PDB entry 8DGQ | X-ray diffraction, 1.95 A resolution | chains A and U

Chain A:
Molecule: Ras GTPase-activating protein 1
Source organism: Homo sapiens
Reference sequence: P20936 (RASA1_HUMAN); residue numbers follow UniProt; this construct covers 174-444
Sequence (273 residues; each row starts with the number of its first residue):
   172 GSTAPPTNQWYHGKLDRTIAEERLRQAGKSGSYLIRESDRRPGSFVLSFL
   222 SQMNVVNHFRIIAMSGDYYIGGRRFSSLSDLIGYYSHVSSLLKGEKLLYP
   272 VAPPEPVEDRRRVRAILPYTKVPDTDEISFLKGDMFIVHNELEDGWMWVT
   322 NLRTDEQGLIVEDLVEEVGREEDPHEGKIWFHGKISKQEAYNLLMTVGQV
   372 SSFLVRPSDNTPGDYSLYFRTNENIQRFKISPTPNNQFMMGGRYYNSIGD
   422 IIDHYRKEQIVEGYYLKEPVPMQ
Disordered / not traced: 444
Construct notes: expression tag (172-173); conflict Ser236 (Cys in P20936), Ser261 (Cys in P20936), Ser372 (Cys in P20936), Ser402 (Cys in P20936)
Small-molecule neighbours:
  - malonate ion (MLI), molecule 1: Glu347, Phe352, His353, Gly354, Lys355, Ile356, Met443
  - malonate ion (MLI), molecule 2: Asn417, Ser418, Asp421
UniProt features mapped onto this chain:
  - natural variant: Arg398 (R398L: In basal cell carcinomas), Lys400 (K400E: In basal cell carcinomas), Ile401 (I401V: In basal cell carcinomas)

Chain U:
Molecule: Rho GTPase-activating protein 35
Reference sequence: Q9NRY4 (RHG35_HUMAN); numbering as in UniProt (aligned over 1083-1111)
Sequence (29 residues; each row starts with the number of its first residue):
  1083 DPSDYAEPMDAVVKPRNEEENIYSVPHDS
Disordered / not traced: 1083-1084, 1110-1111
Modified residues: Tyr1087 (O-phosphotyrosine; PTR); Tyr1105 (O-phosphotyrosine; PTR)

How chain A and chain U interact:
Pairs across the interface (54; chain A residue first):
  Arg188(A) with Asn1103(U); Ile1104(U), hydrogen bond (side chain-backbone); Tyr1105(U)
  Arg207(A) with Tyr1105(U)
  Ser209(A) with Tyr1105(U)
  Arg211(A) with Arg1098(U), hydrogen bond (side chain-backbone); Glu1100(U), salt bridge
  Val217(A) with Tyr1105(U)
  Asn228(A) with Ser1106(U)
  His229(A) with Tyr1105(U); Ser1106(U), hydrogen bond (backbone-backbone)
  Phe230(A) with Ser1106(U); Val1107(U); Pro1108(U)
  Arg231(A) with Glu1100(U), salt bridge; Tyr1105(U)
  Ile241(A) with Pro1108(U), hydrophobic
  Gly242(A) with Pro1108(U)
  Tyr256(A) with Pro1108(U)
  Leu262(A) with Pro1108(U); His1109(U), hydrogen bond (backbone-backbone)
  Lys264(A) with His1109(U)
  Lys358(A) with Tyr1087(U)
  Ser379(A) with Tyr1087(U)
  Asp380(A) with Tyr1087(U)
  Asn381(A) with Tyr1087(U)
  Ser387(A) with Tyr1087(U)
  Gln397(A) with Ala1088(U)
  Arg398(A) with Ser1085(U), hydrogen bond (side chain-backbone); Asp1086(U); Tyr1087(U); Ala1088(U), hydrogen bond (backbone-backbone)
  Phe399(A) with Tyr1087(U); Ala1088(U); Glu1089(U); Pro1090(U)
  Lys400(A) with Tyr1087(U)
  Met411(A) with Pro1090(U), hydrophobic
  Gly412(A) with Glu1089(U); Pro1090(U); Ala1093(U); Val1094(U), hydrogen bond (backbone-backbone); Val1095(U)
  Gly413(A) with Val1094(U); Val1095(U)
  Arg414(A) with Asp1092(U), salt bridge; Val1094(U)
  His425(A) with Asp1092(U), salt bridge
  Tyr426(A) with Pro1090(U); Asp1092(U), hydrogen bond
  Gln430(A) with Met1091(U)
  Ile431(A) with Pro1090(U); Met1091(U), hydrogen bond (backbone-backbone)
  Glu433(A) with Met1091(U)
Also at the interface, not in a pair above, chain A (35 interface residues in all): Ser261, Leu263, Val432

Summary:
Chain A and chain U form an interface of 35 and 20 residues respectively, with 9 hydrogen bonds and 4 salt
bridges. Polar contacts include Arg211(A)-Glu1100(U), Arg231(A)-Glu1100(U) and Arg414(A)-Asp1092(U). Bound to
chain A: malonate ion.
Here chain A is Ras GTPase-activating protein 1 (Homo sapiens) and chain U is Rho GTPase-activating protein
35. Entry 8DGQ (Crystal structure of p120RasGAP SH2-SH3-SH2 in complex with p190RhoGAP doubly phosphorylated
peptide) was determined by X-ray diffraction.
